PDB entry 6SIC | electron microscopy, 3.52 A resolution | chains C and U of the 35 polymer chains in the assembly

[Chain C]
Molecule: CRISPR-associated protein, Cmr5 family
From: Sulfolobus islandicus REY15A
UniProt: F0NDX5 (F0NDX5_SULIR); residues 1-155 here = UniProt positions 1-155
Chain sequence (155 residues; numbered 1 to 155; the number before each row is that of its first residue):
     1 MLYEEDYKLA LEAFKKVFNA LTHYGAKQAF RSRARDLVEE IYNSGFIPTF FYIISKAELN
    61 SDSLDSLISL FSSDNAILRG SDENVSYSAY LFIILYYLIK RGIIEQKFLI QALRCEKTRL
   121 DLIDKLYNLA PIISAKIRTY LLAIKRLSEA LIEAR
Unresolved in the structure: 1

[Chain U]
Molecule: Cognate target RNA
Sequence (46 nucleotides; each row starts with the number of its first residue):
     1 UGUUAAGUCU GGUUUCCCUC CAGGGUAUCU AAGCUUUGAA AAAAAA
Unresolved in the structure: 1, 44-46

[Chain C / chain U interface]
Residue-residue contacts - 16 pairs, chain C then chain U:
  Gln28(C) with U15(U), phosphate contact
  Ala29(C) with U14(U), phosphate contact
  Ser32(C) with U15(U), phosphate contact
  Arg33(C) with U14(U), salt bridge to the phosphate
  Arg35(C) with C16(U), salt bridge to the phosphate; C17(U), salt bridge to the phosphate
  Asp36(C) with C17(U), base contact
  Lys56(C) with G12(U), sugar contact; U13(U), salt bridge to the phosphate
  Glu83(C) with U13(U), phosphate contact
  Lys145(C) with C17(U), sugar contact
  Arg146(C) with C18(U), salt bridge to the phosphate
  Glu149(C) with C17(U), hydrogen bond to the sugar
  Ala154(C) with C16(U), phosphate contact
  Arg155(C) with U14(U), hydrogen bond to the phosphate; U15(U), salt bridge to the phosphate
Also at the interface, not in a pair above, chain C (14 interface residues in all): Arg31

[In short]
14 residues of chain C and 7 residues of chain U are in contact, with 2 hydrogen bonds and 6 salt bridges.
Polar pairs include Glu149(C)-C17(U), Arg155(C)-U14(U) and Arg33(C)-U14(U).
Chain C is CRISPR-associated protein, Cmr5 family (Sulfolobus islandicus REY15A) and chain U is Cognate target
RNA; the structure, Cryo-EM structure of the Type III-B Cmr-beta bound to cognate target RNA, was determined
by electron microscopy together with 6S6B, 6S8B, 6S8E, 6S91, 6SH8 and 6SHB from the same study.
